PDB entry 8FJN | X-ray diffraction, 2.10 A resolution | chain A

[Chain A]
Name: Histone-lysine N-methyltransferase, H3 lysine-79 specific
From: Trypanosoma brucei brucei
Notes: EC 2.1.1.360
UniProtKB: Q581Z0 (Q581Z0_TRYB2); numbering as in UniProt (aligned over 43-295)
Sequence (257 residues; numbered 39 to 295; the number before each row is that of its first residue):
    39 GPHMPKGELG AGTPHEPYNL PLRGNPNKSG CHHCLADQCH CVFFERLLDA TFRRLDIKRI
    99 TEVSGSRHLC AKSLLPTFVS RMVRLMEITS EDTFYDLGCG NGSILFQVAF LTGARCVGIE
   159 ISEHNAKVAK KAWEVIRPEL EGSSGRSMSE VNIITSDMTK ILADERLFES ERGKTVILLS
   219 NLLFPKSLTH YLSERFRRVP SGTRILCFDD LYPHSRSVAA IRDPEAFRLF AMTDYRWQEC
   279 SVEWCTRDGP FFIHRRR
Unresolved in the structure: 39-44, 94-109
Sequence notes: expression tag (39-42); variant Ser-187 (Pro in Q581Z0)
Ion coordination: Zn2+: Cys-69, Cys-72, Cys-77, Cys-79; Ca2+: Glu-207, Arg-236
Ligand contacts: S-adenosylhomocysteine (SAH): Lys-110, Ser-111, Leu-112, Asp-134, Gly-136, Cys-137, Gly-138, Ile-142, Ile-157, Glu-158, Ile-159, Ser-160, Asn-163, Ser-194, Asp-195, Met-196, Leu-216, Ser-218, Phe-222, Leu-226
Reported in the primary citation:
  - contacts within the chain: Glu-46/Arg-119 (hydrogen bond), Glu-46/Arg-122 (hydrogen bond)
  - Zn2+ coordination: Cys-69, Cys-72, Cys-77, Cys-79
  - mutagenesis - C69S/C72S/C77S/C79S: decreased stability
  - binding site for S-adenosylhomocysteine: Asp-134, Gly-136, Glu-158, Met-196, Phe-222
  - mutagenesis - G136R/G138R: abolished binding to AdoMet
  - mutagenesis - R105A, K110G, G136R/G138R: abolished catalytic activity
  - mutagenesis - D247K, R254A/R260A: abolished binding to nucleosome
  - mutagenesis - R105A, K110G, R254A/R260A: unchanged binding to AdoMet
  - mutagenesis - F246M, E281S: unchanged catalytic activity
  - mutagenesis - S218A: decreased catalytic activity on me0
  - specificity-determining residues: Ser-218
  - conformationally variable residues (order/disorder transition): Asp-94 to Ser-111
  - mutagenesis - D247K, R254A/R260A: abolished catalytic activity on nucleosome

[Overview]
Ligands of chain A: S-adenosylhomocysteine. Cys-69, Cys-72, Cys-77 and Cys-79 form the Zn2+ site. The Ca2+
site is built by Glu-207 and Arg-236. The paper reports a binding site for S-adenosylhomocysteine at Asp-134,
Gly-136 and Glu-158 among others; R105A, K110G and G136R/G138R abolish catalytic activity; 9 substitutions
were tested in all.
Chain A is Histone-lysine N-methyltransferase, H3 lysine-79 specific (Trypanosoma brucei brucei); the
structure, Crystal Structure of the Trypanosoma brucei DOT1A histone H3K76 methyltransferase in complex with
AdoHcy - C2221 ..., was determined by X-ray diffraction (same publication as 8FJM).
